Entry 8VOB (electron microscopy, 3.10 A resolution); this record covers chains H and Q of the 10 polymer chains in the assembly.

# Chain H
Molecule: 157-nt DNA strand
Sequence (157 nucleotides; each row starts with the number of its first residue):
     1 CAGGATGTAT ATATCTGAGA CGTGCCTGGA GACTAGGGAG TAATCCCCTT GGCGGTTTAA
    61 ACGCGGGGGA CAGCGCGTAC GTGCGTTTTA GCGGTGCTAG AGCTGTCTAC GACCAATTGA
   121 GCGGCCTGGG CACCGGGATT CTCCAGCCGC CGGCAGC

# Chain Q
Name: Histone H4
Organism: Homo sapiens
Reference sequence: P62805 (H4_HUMAN); residues 0-102 here correspond to UniProt positions 1-103 (UniProt number = residue number + 1)
Sequence (103 residues; row label = number of the first residue in the row; numbering starts at 0):
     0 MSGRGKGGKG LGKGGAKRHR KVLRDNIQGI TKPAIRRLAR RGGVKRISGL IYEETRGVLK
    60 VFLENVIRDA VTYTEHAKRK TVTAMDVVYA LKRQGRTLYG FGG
Not modelled in the structure: 0-15
UniProt features mapped onto this chain:
  - DNA-binding region: Lys-16 to Lys-20
  - modified residue: Ser-1 (N-acetylserine), Arg-3 (Asymmetric dimethylarginine), Lys-5 (N6-(2-hydroxyisobutyryl)lysine), Lys-8 (N6-(2-hydroxyisobutyryl)lysine), Lys-12 (N6-(2-hydroxyisobutyryl)lysine), Lys-16 (N6-(2-hydroxyisobutyryl)lysine), Lys-20 (N6,N6,N6-trimethyllysine), Lys-31 (N6-(2-hydroxyisobutyryl)lysine), Lys-44 (N6-(2-hydroxyisobutyryl)lysine), Ser-47 (Phosphoserine), Tyr-51 (Phosphotyrosine), Lys-59 (N6-(2-hydroxyisobutyryl)lysine), Lys-77 (N6-(2-hydroxyisobutyryl)lysine), Lys-79 (N6-(2-hydroxyisobutyryl)lysine), Thr-80 (Phosphothreonine), Tyr-88 (Phosphotyrosine), Lys-91 (N6-(2-hydroxyisobutyryl)lysine)
  - cross-link (Glycyl lysine isopeptide (Lys-Gly)): Lys-12 (interchain with G-Cter in SUMO2), Lys-20 (interchain with G-Cter in SUMO2), Lys-31 (interchain with G-Cter in SUMO2), Lys-59 (interchain with G-Cter in SUMO2), Lys-79 (interchain with G-Cter in SUMO2), Lys-91 (interchain with G-Cter in SUMO2)

# Chain H / chain Q interface
Residue-residue contacts (11):
  DG81(H) / Arg-45(Q)  sugar contact
  DG81(H) / Ile-46(Q)  hydrogen bond to the phosphate
  DG81(H) / Gly-48(Q)  phosphate contact
  DT82(H) / Arg-35(Q)  salt bridge to the phosphate
  DT82(H) / Arg-45(Q)  phosphate contact
  DT82(H) / Ile-46(Q)  hydrogen bond to the phosphate
  DG83(H) / Arg-35(Q)  salt bridge to the phosphate
  DA101(H) / Lys-79(Q)  phosphate contact
  DG102(H) / Arg-78(Q)  phosphate contact
  DG102(H) / Lys-79(Q)  hydrogen bond to the phosphate
  DG102(H) / Thr-80(Q)  hydrogen bond to the phosphate
Other interface residues (no listed pair), chain Q (11 interface residues in all): Arg-39, Lys-44, Ser-47, Lys-77

# In short
Chain H and chain Q form an interface of 5 and 11 residues respectively, with 4 hydrogen bonds and 2 salt
bridges. Polar contacts include DG81(H)/Ile-46(Q), DT82(H)/Ile-46(Q) and DG102(H)/Lys-79(Q). Curated
annotation (UniProt) lists a DNA-binding region on chain Q.
Chain H is a 157-nt DNA strand and chain Q is Histone H4 (Homo sapiens); the structure, H3K36me3-modified
nucleosome bound to PRC2_AJ1-450, was determined by electron microscopy, deposited together with 8VMI, 8VMJ,
8VML, 8VMN, 8VNV, 8VNZ and 8VO0.
